2VBO - chains A and B of the 4 polymer chains in the assembly; structure by X-ray diffraction, 1.80 A resolution.

# Chain A
Protein: DNA endonuclease I-crei
From: Chlamydomonas reinhardtii
Notes: EC 3.1.-.-
UniProtKB: P05725 (DNE1_CHLRE); residues 1-153 here = UniProt positions 1-153
Amino-acid sequence (153 residues; row label = number of the first residue in the row):
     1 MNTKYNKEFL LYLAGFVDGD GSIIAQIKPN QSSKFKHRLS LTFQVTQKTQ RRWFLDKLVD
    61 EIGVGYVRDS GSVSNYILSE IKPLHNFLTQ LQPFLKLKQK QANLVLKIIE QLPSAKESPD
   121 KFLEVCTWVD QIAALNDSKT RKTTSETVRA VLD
Sequence notes: conflict Ser33 (Tyr in P05725), Arg38 (Gln in P05725), Thr42 (Ala in P05725), Ser70 (Arg in P05725), Asn75 (Asp in P05725), Glu110 (Trp in P05725), Gln111 (Arg in P05725)
Bound ions: Ca2+ site 1: Gly19 (shared with Asp20(B) of chain B; 1 residue of chain C; 1 residue of chain E); Ca2+ site 2: Asp20 (shared with Gly19(B) of chain B; 1 residue of chain C; 1 residue of chain E); Ca2+ site 3: Ala134, Asn136
Curated features (UniProtKB/Swiss-Prot):
  - region (Interaction with DNA): Gln44 to Gln47, Ser138 to Thr143
  - binding site (Mg(2+)): Gly19, Asp20

# Chain B
Protein: DNA endonuclease I-crei
From: Chlamydomonas reinhardtii
Notes: EC 3.1.-.-
UniProtKB: P05725 (DNE1_CHLRE); numbering as in UniProt (aligned over 1-153)
Amino-acid sequence (153 residues; row label = number of the first residue in the row):
     1 MNTKYNKEFL LYLAGFVDGD GSIIAQIEPN QSYKFKHRLK LTFKVTQKTQ RRWFLDKLVD
    61 EIGVGYVSDS GSVSNYILSE IKPLHNFLTQ LQPFLKLKQK QANLVLKIIE QLPSAKESPD
   121 KFLEVCTWVD QIAALNDSKT RKTTSETVRA VLD
Disordered / not traced: 1
Sequence notes: conflict Glu28 (Lys in P05725), Arg38 (Gln in P05725), Lys40 (Ser in P05725), Thr42 (Ala in P05725), Lys44 (Gln in P05725), Ser68 (Arg in P05725), Ser70 (Arg in P05725), Asn75 (Asp in P05725), Glu110 (Trp in P05725), Gln111 (Arg in P05725)
Bound ions: Ca2+ site 1: Gly19 (shared with Asp20(A) of chain A; 1 residue of chain C; 1 residue of chain E); Ca2+ site 2: Asp20 (shared with Gly19(A) of chain A; 1 residue of chain C; 1 residue of chain E); Ca2+ site 3: Ala134, Asn136
Curated features (UniProtKB/Swiss-Prot):
  - region: Ser138 to Thr143 (Interaction with DNA)
  - binding site (Mg(2+)): Gly19, Asp20

# Interface between chain A and chain B
Pairs across the interface - 41 pairs, chain A then chain B:
  Lys7(A) - Glu8(B)  salt bridge
  Glu8(A) - Lys7(B)  salt bridge
  Glu8(A) - Leu11(B)
  Leu11(A) - Glu8(B)
  Leu11(A) - Leu11(B)  hydrophobic
  Leu11(A) - Tyr12(B)
  Tyr12(A) - Leu11(B)
  Tyr12(A) - Ala14(B)
  Tyr12(A) - Gly15(B)
  Tyr12(A) - Asp18(B)  hydrogen bond
  Tyr12(A) - Phe94(B)
  Tyr12(A) - Lys96(B)
  Ala14(A) - Tyr12(B)
  Gly15(A) - Tyr12(B)
  Gly15(A) - Gly15(B)
  Gly15(A) - Phe16(B)
  Phe16(A) - Gly15(B)
  Phe16(A) - Phe16(B)
  Phe16(A) - Asp18(B)
  Phe16(A) - Gly19(B)
  Phe16(A) - Leu97(B)  hydrophobic
  Asp18(A) - Tyr12(B)  hydrogen bond
  Asp18(A) - Phe16(B)
  Gly19(A) - Phe16(B)
  Gly19(A) - Asp20(B)
  Asp20(A) - Gly19(B)
  Asp20(A) - Asp20(B)
  Gln47(A) - Leu97(B)
  Lys48(A) - Asp137(B)  salt bridge
  Arg51(A) - Asp137(B)  salt bridge
  Trp53(A) - Leu97(B)  hydrophobic
  Phe54(A) - Leu97(B)  hydrophobic
  Phe94(A) - Tyr12(B)
  Lys96(A) - Tyr12(B)
  Lys96(A) - Phe54(B)
  Leu97(A) - Phe16(B)  hydrophobic
  Leu97(A) - Gln47(B)
  Leu97(A) - Trp53(B)  hydrophobic
  Leu97(A) - Phe54(B)  hydrophobic
  Asp137(A) - Lys48(B)  salt bridge
  Asp137(A) - Arg51(B)  salt bridge
Also at the interface, not in a pair above, chain A (20 interface residues in all): Gln50
Also at the interface, not in a pair above, chain B (20 interface residues in all): Gln50

# In short
Chain A and chain B each contribute 20 residues to their interface, with 2 hydrogen bonds and 6 salt bridges.
Among the polar pairs are Lys7(A)-Glu8(B), Glu8(A)-Lys7(B) and Lys48(A)-Asp137(B).
Here chain A is DNA endonuclease I-crei and chain B is DNA endonuclease I-crei, both from Chlamydomonas
reinhardtii. Entry 2VBO (Molecular basis of human XPC gene recognition and cleavage by engineered homing
endonuclease heterodimers) was determined by X-ray diffraction (same publication as 2VBJ, 2VBL and 2VBN).
